PDB entry 8V9X | X-ray diffraction, 1.55 A resolution | chain A

[Chain A]
Protein: JGFN4
Amino-acid sequence (120 residues; row label = number of the first residue in the row; numbering starts at 0):
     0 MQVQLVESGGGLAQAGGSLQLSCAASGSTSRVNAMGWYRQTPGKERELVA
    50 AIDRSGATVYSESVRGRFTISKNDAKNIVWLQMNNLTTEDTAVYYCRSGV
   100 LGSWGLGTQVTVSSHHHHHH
Unresolved in the structure: 114-119
Disulfide bonds: Cys22-Cys95
Residues lining bound ligands: 7V7 (N-phenyl-N-[1-(2-phenylethyl)piperidin-4-yl]propanamide): Ala24, Thr28, Ser29, Val31, Asn32, Ala33, Met34, Ile51, Asp52, Arg53, Lys71, Asn72, Asp73, Ala74, Asn76, Ile77, Val78
From the paper describing this entry:
  - binding site for 7V7: Arg53, Asn76
  - mutagenesis - A74Y/N76D (Kd 5.8 nM), N76D, N76H: increased binding to 7V7
  - mutagenesis - A74W, A74Y: unchanged binding to 7V7
  - mutagenesis - T28D/N76Y: abolished binding to fentanyl hapten
  - mutagenesis - N32A, M34A, K71A: abolished binding to F1 fentanyl hapten
  - mutagenesis - R53H: decreased binding to F1 fentanyl hapten
  - mutagenesis - S29Y/N76D, S29Y/A74Y/N76D (2000-fold): increased binding to free fentanyl

[In short]
Ligands of chain A: compound 7V7. From the paper: a binding site for 7V7 at Arg53 and Asn76; A74Y/N76D, N76D
and N76H increase binding to 7V7; 12 substitutions were tested in all.
Chain A is JGFN4; the structure, X-ray crystal structure of JGFN4 complex with fentanyl, was determined by
X-ray diffraction (same publication as 8V9W, 8V9Y, 8V9Z and 8VA0).
